PDB entry 7BLR | electron microscopy, 9.30 A resolution (very low resolution: no residue pairs are listed; an interface is given only as per-side residue counts) | chains C and D of the 4 polymer chains in the assembly

== Chain C ==
Protein: Vacuolar protein sorting-associated protein 35
Source organism: Chaetomium thermophilum (strain DSM 1495 / CBS 144.50 / IMI 039719)
UniProtKB: G0S709 (G0S709_CHATD); residue numbers follow UniProt; this construct covers 1-869
Sequence (869 residues; numbered 1 to 869; the number before each row is that of its first residue):
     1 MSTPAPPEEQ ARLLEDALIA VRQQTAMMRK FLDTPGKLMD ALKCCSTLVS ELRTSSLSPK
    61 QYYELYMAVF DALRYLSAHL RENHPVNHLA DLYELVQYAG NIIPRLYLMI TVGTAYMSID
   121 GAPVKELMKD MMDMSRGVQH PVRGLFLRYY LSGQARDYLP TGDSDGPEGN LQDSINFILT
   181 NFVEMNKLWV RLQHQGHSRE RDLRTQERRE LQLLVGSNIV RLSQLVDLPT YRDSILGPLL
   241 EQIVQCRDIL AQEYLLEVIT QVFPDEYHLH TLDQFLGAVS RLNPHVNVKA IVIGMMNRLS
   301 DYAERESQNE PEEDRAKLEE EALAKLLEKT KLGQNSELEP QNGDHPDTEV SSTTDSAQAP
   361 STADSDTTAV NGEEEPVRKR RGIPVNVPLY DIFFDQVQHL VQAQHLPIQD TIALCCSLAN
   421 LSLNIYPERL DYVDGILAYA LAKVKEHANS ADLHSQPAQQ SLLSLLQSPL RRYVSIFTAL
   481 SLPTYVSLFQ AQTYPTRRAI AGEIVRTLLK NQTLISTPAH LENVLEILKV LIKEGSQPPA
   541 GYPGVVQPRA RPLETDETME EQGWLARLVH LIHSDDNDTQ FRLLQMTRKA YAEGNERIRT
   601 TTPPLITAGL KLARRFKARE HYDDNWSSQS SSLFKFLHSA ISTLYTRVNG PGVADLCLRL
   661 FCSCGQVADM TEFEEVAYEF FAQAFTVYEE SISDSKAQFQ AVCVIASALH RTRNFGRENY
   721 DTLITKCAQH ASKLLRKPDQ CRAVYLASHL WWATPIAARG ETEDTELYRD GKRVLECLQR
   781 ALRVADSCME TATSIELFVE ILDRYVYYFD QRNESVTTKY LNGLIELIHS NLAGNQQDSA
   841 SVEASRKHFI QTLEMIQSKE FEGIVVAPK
Not modelled in the structure: 1-11, 307-386, 536-553, 858-869

== Chain D ==
Protein: Vacuolar protein sorting-associated protein 29
Source organism: Chaetomium thermophilum (strain DSM 1495 / CBS 144.50 / IMI 039719)
UniProtKB: G0RZB5 (G0RZB5_CHATD); numbering as in UniProt (aligned over 1-201)
Sequence (202 residues; row label = number of the first residue in the row; numbering starts at 0):
     0 SMAFLILVIG NLHIPDRALD IPPKFKKLLS PGKISQTLCL GNLTDRATYD YLRSISPDLK
    60 IVRGRMDVEA TSLPLMQVVT HGSLRIGFLE GFTLVSEEPD VLLAEANKLD VDVLCWAGGS
   120 HRFECFEYMD KFFVNPGSAT GAFTTDWLAE GEEVVPSFCL MDVQGISLTL YVYQLRKDEN
   180 GTENVAVEKV TYTKPVEPTG AS
Not modelled in the structure: 147-152, 178-180, 196-201
Construct notes: expression tag (0)

== Interface between chain C and chain D ==
At this resolution (9 A) residue pairs are not listed: 30 residues of chain C and 27 of chain D lie at the interface.

== Summary ==
30 residues of chain C and 27 residues of chain D are in contact.
Chain C is Vacuolar protein sorting-associated protein 35 and chain D is Vacuolar protein sorting-associated
protein 29, both from Chaetomium thermophilum (strain DSM 1495 / CBS 144.50 / IMI 039719); the structure,
Vps35/Vps29 arch of fungal membrane-assembled retromer:Vps5 (SNX-BAR) complex, was determined by electron
microscopy together with 7BLO, 7BLQ and 7BLP from the same study.
